PDB entry 6NUE | electron microscopy, 3.30 A resolution | chains C and H of the 11 polymer chains in the assembly

Chain C:
Protein: CRISPR type III-associated RAMP protein Csm3
From: Streptococcus thermophilus
UniProtKB: A0A0A7HIF0 (A0A0A7HIF0_STRTR); residues 1-220 here = UniProt positions 1-220
Chain sequence (220 residues; each row starts with the number of its first residue):
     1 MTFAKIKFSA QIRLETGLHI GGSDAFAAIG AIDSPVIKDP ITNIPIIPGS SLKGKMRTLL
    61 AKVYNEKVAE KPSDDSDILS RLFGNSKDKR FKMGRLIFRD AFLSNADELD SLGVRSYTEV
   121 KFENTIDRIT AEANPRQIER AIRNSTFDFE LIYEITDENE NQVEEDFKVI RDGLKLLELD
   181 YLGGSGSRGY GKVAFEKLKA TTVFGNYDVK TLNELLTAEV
Not modelled in the structure: 1, 214-220
Curated features (UniProtKB/Swiss-Prot):
  - mutagenesis: His-19 (H19A: Wild-type degradation of target ssRNA by the Csm complex), Asp-33 (D33A: No degradation of target ssRNA by the Csm complex, complex assembles normally and binds ssRNA. 10(3) to 10(4) decreased growth of an RNA phage in vivo ...), Asp-100 (D100A: Nearly wild-type degradation of target ssRNA by the Csm complex, crRNA is shorter, Csm complex is altered), Glu-119 (E119A: Wild-type degradation of target ssRNA by the Csm complex), Glu-123 (E123A: Wild-type degradation of target ssRNA by the Csm complex), Glu-139 (E139A: Wild-type degradation of target ssRNA by the Csm complex)

Chain H:
Molecule: crRNA
From: Streptococcus thermophilus
Sequence (72 nucleotides; each row starts with the number of its first residue):
     1 ACGGAAACUU UCGUAACUGU UUAAUUCUGU UCACUUAUUC CACCGAUAUA AACCUAAUUA
    61 CCUCGAGAGG GG
Not modelled in the structure: 41-72

Chain C / chain H interface:
Pairs across the interface (42; chain C residue first):
  His-19(C) with C34(H), phosphate contact
  Ile-20(C) with C34(H), phosphate contact
  Gly-21(C) with A33(H), sugar contact; C34(H), hydrogen bond to the phosphate
  Ser-50(C) with A33(H), hydrogen bond to the phosphate
  Ser-51(C) with C32(H), hydrogen bond to the base
  Lys-53(C) with U30(H), salt bridge to the phosphate; U31(H), salt bridge to the phosphate
  Gly-54(C) with C32(H), phosphate contact
  Lys-55(C) with C32(H), base contact
  Arg-57(C) with U30(H), hydrogen bond to the phosphate; U31(H), salt bridge to the phosphate
  Pro-72(C) with U30(H), sugar contact
  Ser-73(C) with U30(H), sugar contact
  Phe-83(C) with U30(H), phosphate contact
  Gly-84(C) with U30(H), sugar contact
  Asn-85(C) with G29(H), hydrogen bond to the sugar; U30(H), sugar contact
  Ser-86(C) with G29(H), hydrogen bond to the sugar; U30(H), sugar contact
  Lys-92(C) with G29(H), sugar contact
  Met-93(C) with U26(H), base contact; G29(H), phosphate contact
  Lys-121(C) with U39(H), salt bridge to the phosphate
  Phe-122(C) with U39(H), base contact
  Glu-123(C) with U39(H), base contact
  Asn-124(C) with U38(H), sugar contact; U39(H), hydrogen bond to the sugar
  Ile-126(C) with U38(H), base contact
  Glu-132(C) with U39(H), hydrogen bond to the base; C40(H), base contact
  Pro-135(C) with U39(H), base contact
  Arg-136(C) with A37(H), hydrogen bond to the base; U39(H), base contact
  Tyr-181(C) with U35(H), phosphate contact
  Gly-183(C) with C32(H), base contact
  Gly-184(C) with C34(H), phosphate contact; U35(H), phosphate contact
  Ser-185(C) with U35(H), hydrogen bond to the phosphate
  Ser-187(C) with U36(H), phosphate contact; A37(H), hydrogen bond to the phosphate
  Arg-188(C) with A37(H), hydrogen bond to the base
Interface residues without a listed pair, chain C (35 interface residues in all): Gly-22, Pro-48, Thr-125, Gly-186

Summary:
The interface between chain C and chain H involves 35 residues on one side and 13 on the other, with 12
hydrogen bonds and 4 salt bridges. Polar contacts include Ser-51(C)/C32(H), Glu-132(C)/U39(H) and
Arg-136(C)/A37(H). Curated annotation (UniProt) lists 6 mutagenesis sites on chain C.
Here chain C is CRISPR type III-associated RAMP protein Csm3 and chain H is crRNA, both from Streptococcus
thermophilus. Entry 6NUE (Small conformation of apo CRISPR_Csm complex) was determined by electron microscopy,
deposited together with 6NUD.
